Entry 5VY4 (electron microscopy, 3.30 A resolution); this record covers chains A and D of the 28 polymer chains in the assembly.

Chain A:
Protein: Proteasome subunit alpha
From: Thermoplasma acidophilum
Notes: EC 3.4.25.1
UniProt: P25156 (PSA_THEAC); numbering as in UniProt (aligned over 10-233)
Amino-acid sequence (224 residues; numbered 10 to 233; the number before each row is that of its first residue):
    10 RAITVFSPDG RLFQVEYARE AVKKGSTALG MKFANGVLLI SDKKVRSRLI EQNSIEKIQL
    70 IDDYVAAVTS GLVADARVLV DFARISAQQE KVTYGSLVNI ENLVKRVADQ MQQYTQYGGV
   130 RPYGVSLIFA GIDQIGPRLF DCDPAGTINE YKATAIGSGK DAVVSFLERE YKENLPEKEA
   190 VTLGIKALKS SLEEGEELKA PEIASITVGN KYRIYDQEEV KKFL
Disordered / not traced: 10-12
Curated features (UniProtKB/Swiss-Prot):
  - mutagenesis: K66 (K66A: Prevents PAN to associate with the proteasome and stimulate gate opening), L81 (L81A/E/G: Prevents PAN to stimulate gate opening), V82 (V82A: No effect on PAN's ability to stimulate gate opening; V82D/G: Prevents PAN to stimulate gate opening)

Chain D:
Protein: Proteasome subunit beta
From: Thermoplasma acidophilum
Notes: EC 3.4.25.1
UniProt: P28061 (PSB_THEAC); residues 1-203 here correspond to UniProt positions 9-211 (UniProt number = residue number + 8)
Amino-acid sequence (203 residues; numbered 1 to 203; the number before each row is that of its first residue):
     1 TTTVGITLKD AVIMATERRV TMENFIMHKN GKKLFQIDTY TGMTIAGLVG DAQVLVRYMK
    61 AELELYRLQR RVNMPIEAVA TLLSNMLNQV KYMPYMVQLL VGGIDTAPHV FSIDAAGGSV
   121 EDIYASTGSG SPFVYGVLES QYSEKMTVDE GVDLVIRAIS AAKQRDSASG GMIDVAVITR
   181 KDGYVQLPTD QIESRIRKLG LIL
Curated features (UniProtKB/Swiss-Prot):
  - active site: T1 (Nucleophile)

How chain A and chain D interact:
Contacting residue pairs (15; chain A residue first):
  E99(A) with R70(D), salt bridge
  V101(A) with N85(D), hydrogen bond (backbone-side chain)
  T102(A) with T81(D); L82(D); N85(D), hydrogen bond (backbone-side chain)
  Y103(A) with Y66(D), hydrophobic; A78(D); T81(D); L82(D), hydrophobic
  V107(A) with Y66(D)
  N108(A) with R70(D)
  E110(A) with R71(D), salt bridge
  N111(A) with Q69(D); R70(D)
  Q143(A) with P75(D)
Other interface residues (no listed pair), chain A (13 interface residues in all): G104, K114, I144, R147
Other interface residues (no listed pair), chain D (12 interface residues in all): V72, M74, E77

Summary:
Chain A and chain D form an interface of 13 and 12 residues respectively, with 2 hydrogen bonds and 2 salt
bridges. Among the polar pairs are E99(A)-R70(D), E110(A)-R71(D) and V101(A)-N85(D).
Chain A is Proteasome subunit alpha and chain D is Proteasome subunit beta, both from Thermoplasma
acidophilum; the structure, Thermoplasma acidophilum 20S Proteasome using 200keV with image shift, was
determined by electron microscopy, deposited together with 5VY3 and 5VY5.
